2O6G - chains D and E of the 6 polymer chains in the assembly; structure by X-ray diffraction, 3.10 A resolution.

[Chain D]
Molecule: interferon-b enhancer
Sequence (57 nucleotides; row label = number of the first residue in the row):
     1 TAAATGACAT AGGGAAACTG AAAGGGAAAG TGAAAGTGGG AAATTCCTCT GAATAGA

[Chain E]
Protein: Interferon regulatory factor 3
Source organism: Homo sapiens
Notes: fragment: DNA binding domain, residues 3-112
Reference sequence: Q14653 (IRF3_HUMAN); residue numbers follow UniProt; this construct covers 1-123
Amino-acid sequence (123 residues; numbered 1 to 123; the number before each row is that of its first residue):
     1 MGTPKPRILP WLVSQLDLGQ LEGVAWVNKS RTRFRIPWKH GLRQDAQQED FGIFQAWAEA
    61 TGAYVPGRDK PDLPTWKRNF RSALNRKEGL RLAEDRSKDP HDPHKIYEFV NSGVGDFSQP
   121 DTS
Disordered / not traced: 1-2, 113-123
UniProt features mapped onto this chain:
  - DNA-binding region: Lys5 to Asn111 (IRF tryptophan pentad repeat)
  - site: Asp121, Thr122 (Cleavage)
  - modified residue: Thr3 (Phosphothreonine), Ser14 (Phosphoserine), Thr75 (Phosphothreonine), Ser97 (Phosphoserine), Ser123 (Phosphoserine)
  - natural variant: Glu49 (deletion: Decreased IFNB induction upon Sendai virus infection)
  - mutagenesis: Lys77 to Arg78 (Abolishes nuclear localization), Arg86 to Lys87 (No effect on subcellular localization), Asp116 (D116A: Does not affect cleavage by CASP3)
Reported in the primary citation:
  - binding site for interferon-b enhancer: His40, Leu42, Asn79, Ser82
  - specificity-determining residues: Leu42, Arg78, Arg86

[Interface between chain D and chain E]
Residue-residue contacts - 20 pairs, chain D then chain E:
  DA9(D) - Leu42(E)  base contact
  DT10(D) - Leu42(E)  base contact
  DA11(D) - Gly41(E)  hydrogen bond to the phosphate
  DA11(D) - Leu42(E)  sugar contact
  DA11(D) - Pro74(E)  phosphate contact
  DG12(D) - His40(E)  salt bridge to the phosphate
  DG12(D) - Gly41(E)  phosphate contact
  DG12(D) - Lys77(E)  salt bridge to the phosphate
  DG12(D) - Arg81(E)  sugar contact
  DG13(D) - Trp38(E)  phosphate contact
  DG13(D) - Arg78(E)  hydrogen bond to the base
  DG13(D) - Arg81(E)  salt bridge to the phosphate
  DG13(D) - Asp95(E)  phosphate contact
  DG13(D) - Lys105(E)  salt bridge to the phosphate
  DG14(D) - Arg78(E)  hydrogen bond to the base
  DG14(D) - Arg81(E)  phosphate contact
  DA15(D) - Arg86(E)  hydrogen bond to the base
  DA16(D) - Ser82(E)  base contact
  DA16(D) - Arg86(E)  base contact
  DA17(D) - Arg86(E)  base contact
Other interface residues (no listed pair), chain E (15 interface residues in all): Lys39, Phe51, Asn85

[Overview]
The interface between chain D and chain E involves 9 residues on one side and 15 on the other; the contacts
include 4 hydrogen bonds and 4 salt bridges. Among the polar pairs are DG13(D)-Arg78(E), DG14(D)-Arg78(E) and
DA15(D)-Arg86(E). The paper reports a binding site for interferon-b enhancer at His40(E), Leu42(E) and
Asn79(E) among others; specificity determinants Leu42(E), Arg78(E) and Arg86(E).
Here chain D is interferon-b enhancer and chain E is Interferon regulatory factor 3 (Homo sapiens). Entry 2O6G
(Crystal structure of IRF-3 bound to the interferon-b enhancer) was determined by X-ray diffraction (same
publication as 2O61).
